Entry 9CZX (X-ray diffraction, 1.46 A resolution); this record covers chains A and B.

[Chain A (and B)]
Name: Mitogen-activated protein kinase kinase kinase kinase 1
Source organism: Homo sapiens
Notes: EC 2.7.11.1; chain B of this document is another copy of the same molecule, construct and numbering; everything in this record applies to it too
Reference sequence: Q92918 (M4K1_HUMAN); residue numbers follow UniProt; this construct covers 1-307
Sequence (309 residues; row label = number of the first residue in the row; numbers below 1 keep their minus sign (Gly-1 is residue -1)):
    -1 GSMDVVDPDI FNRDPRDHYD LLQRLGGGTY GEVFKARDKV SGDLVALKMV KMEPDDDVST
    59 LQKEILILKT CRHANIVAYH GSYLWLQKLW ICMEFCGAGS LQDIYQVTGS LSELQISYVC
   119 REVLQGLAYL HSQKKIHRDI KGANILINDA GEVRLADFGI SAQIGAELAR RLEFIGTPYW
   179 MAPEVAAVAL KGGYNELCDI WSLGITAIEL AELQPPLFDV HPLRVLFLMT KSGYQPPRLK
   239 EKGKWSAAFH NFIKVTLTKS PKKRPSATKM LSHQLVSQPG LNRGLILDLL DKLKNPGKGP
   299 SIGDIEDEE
Unresolved in the structure: -1, 53-56, 293-307 (chain B: -1 to 7, 293-307)
Differences from the reference sequence: expression tag (-1 to 0); engineered mutation Glu165 (Thr in Q92918), Glu171 (Ser in Q92918)
Residues lining bound ligands:
  - A1A1B (4-[(1R)-1-aminopropyl]-2-{6-[(4S,5S)-5-methyl-6,7-dihydro-5H-pyrrolo[2,1-c][1,2,4]triazol-3-yl]pyridin-2-yl}-6-[(2R)-2-methylpyrrolidin-1-yl]-2,3-dihydro-1H-pyrrolo[3,4-c]pyridin-1-one), molecule 1: Leu23, Gly24, Gly25, Tyr28, Val31, Ala44, Lys46, Val75, Met91, Glu92, Phe93, Cys94, Gly95, Ala96, Gly97, Asp101, Ala141, Asn142, Leu144, Ala154, Asp155
  - A1A1B, molecule 2: Glu165, Arg168, Arg169, Phe172

[Chain A / chain B interface]
Residue-residue contacts - 98 pairs, chain A then chain B:
  Arg136(A) - Met179(B)
  Arg136(A) - Val183(B)
  Ile138(A) - Trp178(B)
  Lys139(A) - Trp178(B)
  Glu165(A) - Arg168(B)  salt bridge
  Glu165(A) - Arg169(B)
  Glu165(A) - Phe172(B)
  Arg169(A) - Arg169(B)
  Leu170(A) - Leu221(B)  hydrophobic
  Ile173(A) - Leu224(B)  hydrophobic
  Thr175(A) - Lys139(B)
  Pro176(A) - Pro220(B)
  Pro176(A) - Leu224(B)  hydrophobic
  Pro176(A) - Met227(B)
  Tyr177(A) - Ile203(B)
  Tyr177(A) - Pro213(B)  hydrophobic
  Tyr177(A) - Leu215(B)
  Tyr177(A) - Phe216(B)
  Tyr177(A) - Val218(B)  hydrogen bond (side chain-backbone)
  Tyr177(A) - Pro220(B)
  Tyr177(A) - Val223(B)  hydrophobic
  Trp178(A) - Ile138(B)
  Trp178(A) - Lys139(B)
  Trp178(A) - Trp199(B)
  Trp178(A) - Ser200(B)  hydrogen bond (backbone-side chain)
  Trp178(A) - Ile203(B)
  Trp178(A) - Thr204(B)
  Trp178(A) - Glu207(B)  hydrogen bond
  Trp178(A) - Pro213(B)  hydrophobic
  Met179(A) - Arg136(B)
  Met179(A) - Trp199(B)  hydrogen bond (backbone-side chain)
  Met179(A) - Met227(B)
  Ala180(A) - Cys196(B)  hydrophobic
  Ala180(A) - Trp199(B)
  Ala180(A) - Arg262(B)
  Pro181(A) - Trp199(B)
  Pro181(A) - Met227(B)
  Pro181(A) - Lys257(B)
  Glu182(A) - Gly191(B)
  Glu182(A) - Tyr192(B)
  Glu182(A) - Cys196(B)
  Glu182(A) - Pro259(B)
  Glu182(A) - Arg262(B)  salt bridge
  Val183(A) - Arg136(B)
  Val183(A) - Tyr192(B)  hydrophobic
  Val183(A) - Cys196(B)  hydrophobic
  Ala184(A) - Leu224(B)  hydrophobic
  Ala184(A) - Met227(B)  hydrophobic
  Ala184(A) - Thr228(B)
  Ala185(A) - Thr228(B)
  Val186(A) - Arg169(B)
  Val186(A) - Gly190(B)
  Val186(A) - Gly191(B)
  Val186(A) - Tyr192(B)  hydrophobic
  Leu188(A) - Phe225(B)  hydrophobic
  Lys189(A) - Thr228(B)  hydrogen bond
  Gly190(A) - Val186(B)
  Gly191(A) - Val186(B)
  Tyr192(A) - Glu182(B)
  Tyr192(A) - Val183(B)  hydrophobic
  Tyr192(A) - Val186(B)  hydrophobic
  Cys196(A) - Ala180(B)  hydrophobic
  Cys196(A) - Glu182(B)
  Cys196(A) - Val183(B)  hydrophobic
  Trp199(A) - Trp178(B)
  Trp199(A) - Met179(B)  hydrogen bond (side chain-backbone)
  Trp199(A) - Ala180(B)
  Trp199(A) - Pro181(B)  hydrophobic
  Ser200(A) - Trp178(B)  hydrogen bond (side chain-backbone)
  Ile203(A) - Tyr177(B)
  Ile203(A) - Trp178(B)
  Thr204(A) - Trp178(B)
  Glu207(A) - Trp178(B)  hydrogen bond
  Pro213(A) - Tyr177(B)  hydrophobic
  Pro213(A) - Trp178(B)  hydrophobic
  Leu215(A) - Tyr177(B)
  Phe216(A) - Tyr177(B)  hydrogen bond (backbone-side chain)
  Val218(A) - Tyr177(B)  hydrogen bond (backbone-side chain)
  Pro220(A) - Pro176(B)
  Pro220(A) - Tyr177(B)
  Val223(A) - Pro176(B)  hydrophobic
  Val223(A) - Tyr177(B)  hydrophobic
  Leu224(A) - Ile173(B)  hydrophobic
  Leu224(A) - Pro176(B)  hydrophobic
  Leu224(A) - Met179(B)  hydrophobic
  Leu224(A) - Ala184(B)  hydrophobic
  Leu224(A) - Leu188(B)
  Phe225(A) - Leu188(B)
  Met227(A) - Pro176(B)
  Met227(A) - Met179(B)
  Thr228(A) - Ala184(B)
  Thr228(A) - Ala185(B)
  Thr228(A) - Leu188(B)
  Thr228(A) - Lys189(B)  hydrogen bond (backbone-side chain)
  Tyr232(A) - Pro181(B)  hydrophobic
  Pro259(A) - Glu182(B)
  Arg262(A) - Ala180(B)
  Arg262(A) - Glu182(B)  salt bridge
Other interface residues (no listed pair), chain A (50 interface residues in all): Gly140, Gln161, Leu195, Pro214, His219, Leu221, Lys257
Other interface residues (no listed pair), chain B (50 interface residues in all): Gly140, Leu170, Thr175, Leu195, Pro214, His219, Tyr232

[Overview]
Chain A and chain B each contribute 50 residues to their interface; the contacts include 11 hydrogen bonds and
3 salt bridges. Polar contacts include Glu165(A)-Arg168(B), Glu182(A)-Arg262(B) and Tyr177(A)-Val218(B). Chain
A binds compound A1A1B.
Both chains are Mitogen-activated protein kinase kinase kinase kinase 1 (Homo sapiens). Entry 9CZX (HPK1
kinase domain T165E,S171E phosphomimetic mutant in complex with compound 21) was determined by X-ray
diffraction (same publication as 9CZT, 9CZU, 9CZW and 9D00).
